2FRV - chains S and L; structure by X-ray diffraction, 2.54 A resolution.

Chain S:
Name: Periplasmic hydrogenase
From: Desulfovibrio gigas
Notes: EC 1.18.99.1
Reference sequence: P12943 (PHNS_DESGI); residues 1-264 here correspond to UniProt positions 25-288 (UniProt number = residue number + 24)
Amino-acid sequence (264 residues; each row starts with the number of its first residue):
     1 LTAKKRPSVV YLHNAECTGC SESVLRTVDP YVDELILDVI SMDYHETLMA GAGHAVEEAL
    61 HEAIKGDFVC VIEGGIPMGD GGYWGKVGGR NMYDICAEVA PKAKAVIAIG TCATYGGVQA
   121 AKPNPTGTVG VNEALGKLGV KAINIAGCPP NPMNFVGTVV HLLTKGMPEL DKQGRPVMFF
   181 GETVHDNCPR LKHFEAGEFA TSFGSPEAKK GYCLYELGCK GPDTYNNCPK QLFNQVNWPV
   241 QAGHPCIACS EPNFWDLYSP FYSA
Unresolved in the structure: 1-3
Differences from the reference sequence: conflict Val24 (Leu48 in P12943), Gly89 (Arg113 in P12943)

Chain L:
Name: Periplasmic hydrogenase
From: Desulfovibrio gigas
Notes: EC 1.18.99.1
Reference sequence: P12944 (PHNL_DESGI); residues 2-536 here correspond to UniProt positions 1-535 (UniProt number = residue number - 1)
Amino-acid sequence (536 residues; row label = number of the first residue in the row):
     1 MSEMQGNKIV VDPITRIEGH LRIEVEVEGG KIKNAWSMST LFRGLEMILK GRDPRDAQHF
    61 TQRACGVCTY VHALASVRAV DNCVGVKIPE NATLMRNLTM GAQYMHDHLV HFYHLHALDW
   121 VNVANALNAD PAKAARLAND LSPKKTTTES LKAVQAKVKA LVESGQLGIF TNAYFLGGHP
   181 AYVLPAEVDL IATAHYLEAL RVQVKAARAM AIFGAKNPHT QFTVVGGCTN YDSLRPERIA
   241 EFRKLYKEVR EFIEQVYITD LLAVAGFYKN WAGIGKTSNF LTCGEFPTDE YDLNSRYTPQ
   301 GVIWGNDLSK VDDFNPDLIE EHVKYSWYEG AGAHHPYKGV TKPKWTEFHG EDRYSWMKAP
   361 RYKGEAFEVG PLASVLVAYA KKHEPTVKAV DLVLKTLGVG PEALFSTLGR TAARGIQCLT
   421 AAQEVEVWLD KLEANVKAGK DDLYTDWQYP TESQGVGFVN APRGMLSHWI VQRGGKIENF
   481 QLVVPSTWNL GPRCAEGKLS AVEQALIGTP IADPKRPVEI LRTVHSYDPC IACGVH
Unresolved in the structure: 1-6
Differences from the reference sequence: conflict Lys144 (Arg143 in P12944), Gly332 (Asp331 in P12944), Leu482 (His481 in P12944), Gly497 (Arg496 in P12944)

Interface between chain S and chain L:
Pairs across the interface (167; chain S residue first):
  Lys4(S) - Ser164(L)
  Lys4(S) - Gly165(L)  hydrogen bond (side chain-backbone)
  Lys4(S) - Gln166(L)
  Lys5(S) - Gln166(L)  hydrogen bond (backbone-side chain)
  Arg6(S) - Leu161(L)
  Arg6(S) - Ser164(L)  hydrogen bond
  Arg6(S) - Gln166(L)  hydrogen bond (backbone-side chain)
  His13(S) - His20(L)
  Asn14(S) - His20(L)  hydrogen bond (backbone-side chain)
  Ala15(S) - Leu41(L)  hydrophobic
  Glu16(S) - Glu18(L)
  Glu16(S) - Arg43(L)
  Cys17(S) - Glu18(L)
  Cys17(S) - Arg43(L)
  Cys17(S) - Arg63(L)
  Cys17(S) - Cys65(L)
  Cys17(S) - Gly66(L)  hydrogen bond (backbone-backbone)
  Cys17(S) - His219(L)  hydrogen bond
  Thr18(S) - Glu18(L)  hydrogen bond
  Thr18(S) - Val67(L)
  Gly19(S) - Gly66(L)
  Gly19(S) - Pro218(L)
  Glu22(S) - Gly66(L)
  Glu22(S) - Val67(L)
  Glu22(S) - Pro218(L)
  Ser23(S) - Pro218(L)
  Leu25(S) - Gln203(L)  hydrogen bond (backbone-side chain)
  Leu25(S) - Val204(L)
  Arg26(S) - His106(L)  hydrogen bond
  Arg26(S) - Gln203(L)  hydrogen bond
  Arg26(S) - Ala207(L)
  Arg26(S) - Asn217(L)
  Arg26(S) - Pro218(L)
  Val28(S) - Val204(L)  hydrophobic
  Tyr31(S) - Arg201(L)
  Val32(S) - Leu200(L)  hydrophobic
  Asp33(S) - Arg201(L)  salt bridge
  Glu34(S) - Arg201(L)  salt bridge
  Ser41(S) - Gln166(L)  hydrogen bond
  Met42(S) - Gly168(L)
  Met42(S) - Ile169(L)  hydrogen bond (backbone-backbone)
  Asp43(S) - Gly168(L)
  Glu46(S) - Thr15(L)
  Glu46(S) - Arg16(L)  hydrogen bond (backbone-backbone)
  Glu46(S) - His20(L)  salt bridge
  Thr47(S) - Arg16(L)
  Thr47(S) - Ile17(L)
  Thr47(S) - Leu115(L)
  Leu48(S) - Arg16(L)
  Leu48(S) - Ile169(L)
  Met49(S) - Thr15(L)
  Met49(S) - Arg16(L)  hydrogen bond (backbone-side chain)
  Met49(S) - Gly168(L)
  Met49(S) - Ile169(L)
  Ala50(S) - Arg16(L)  hydrogen bond (backbone-side chain)
  Ala50(S) - Ile169(L)  hydrogen bond (backbone-backbone)
  Ala50(S) - Ala173(L)  hydrophobic
  Gly51(S) - Thr15(L)  hydrogen bond (backbone-side chain)
  Gly51(S) - Asn172(L)
  Gly51(S) - Ala173(L)
  Ala52(S) - Val11(L)  hydrophobic
  Ala52(S) - Pro13(L)
  Ala52(S) - Thr15(L)
  Ala52(S) - Tyr174(L)  hydrogen bond (backbone-side chain)
  Ala52(S) - Leu521(L)  hydrophobic
  Gly53(S) - Val11(L)
  Gly53(S) - Asp12(L)
  Gly53(S) - Pro13(L)  hydrogen bond (backbone-backbone)
  Ala55(S) - Asn172(L)  hydrogen bond (backbone-side chain)
  Val56(S) - Pro13(L)  hydrophobic
  Val56(S) - Thr15(L)
  Glu57(S) - Pro13(L)
  Ala59(S) - Asn172(L)
  Tyr83(S) - Trp345(L)
  Trp84(S) - Thr40(L)
  Trp84(S) - Leu41(L)
  Trp84(S) - Phe42(L)  hydrogen bond (backbone-backbone)
  Trp84(S) - Pro343(L)  hydrophobic
  Trp84(S) - Trp356(L)  hydrophobic
  Gly85(S) - Thr40(L)
  Gly85(S) - Leu41(L)
  Lys86(S) - His20(L)
  Lys86(S) - Thr40(L)  hydrogen bond (backbone-side chain)
  Lys86(S) - Trp345(L)
  Lys86(S) - Phe348(L)
  Val87(S) - Asp12(L)
  Val87(S) - His20(L)
  Gly88(S) - Asp12(L)  hydrogen bond (backbone-side chain)
  Met92(S) - His20(L)
  Val118(S) - Ile48(L)
  Gln119(S) - Arg43(L)
  Gln119(S) - Ile48(L)
  Ala121(S) - Ile48(L)
  Ala121(S) - Arg52(L)
  Ala121(S) - Phe60(L)  hydrophobic
  Lys122(S) - Ile48(L)
  Lys122(S) - Arg52(L)  hydrogen bond (backbone-side chain)
  Pro123(S) - Met47(L)
  Pro123(S) - Ile48(L)
  Pro125(S) - Gly44(L)
  Pro125(S) - Met47(L)  hydrophobic
  Pro125(S) - Ile48(L)
  Thr126(S) - Phe42(L)
  Thr126(S) - Arg43(L)
  Cys148(S) - Arg63(L)  hydrogen bond (backbone-side chain)
  Cys148(S) - His219(L)
  Pro149(S) - Pro218(L)
  Pro149(S) - His219(L)
  Phe203(S) - Arg55(L)
  Phe203(S) - Val224(L)  hydrophobic
  Phe203(S) - Thr229(L)
  Phe203(S) - Tyr231(L)  hydrogen bond (backbone-side chain)
  Phe203(S) - Tyr444(L)  hydrophobic
  Gly204(S) - Tyr231(L)
  Gly204(S) - Tyr444(L)
  Ala208(S) - Tyr231(L)
  Lys209(S) - Tyr231(L)
  Lys209(S) - Asp441(L)  salt bridge
  Lys209(S) - Asp442(L)  salt bridge
  Phe233(S) - Lys216(L)
  Asn234(S) - Ala207(L)
  Asn234(S) - Arg208(L)  hydrogen bond (backbone-side chain)
  Asn234(S) - Ala211(L)
  Asn234(S) - Lys216(L)
  Asn234(S) - Asn217(L)  hydrogen bond (side chain-backbone)
  Gln235(S) - Arg208(L)
  Val236(S) - Arg208(L)
  Val236(S) - Ala211(L)  hydrophobic
  Val236(S) - Ile212(L)  hydrophobic
  Val236(S) - Arg238(L)  hydrogen bond (backbone-side chain)
  Val236(S) - Glu241(L)
  Asn237(S) - Ala211(L)  hydrogen bond (side chain-backbone)
  Asn237(S) - Ile212(L)  hydrogen bond (side chain-backbone)
  Asn237(S) - Ala215(L)
  Asn237(S) - Arg238(L)
  Trp238(S) - Ala215(L)  hydrogen bond (backbone-backbone)
  Pro239(S) - Ala215(L)  hydrophobic
  Pro239(S) - Lys216(L)
  Pro239(S) - Gln221(L)
  Gln241(S) - Asp232(L)
  Gln241(S) - Arg238(L)
  Ala242(S) - Ala215(L)  hydrophobic
  Ala242(S) - Thr229(L)  hydrogen bond (backbone-side chain)
  Ala242(S) - Asn230(L)  hydrogen bond (backbone-backbone)
  Gly243(S) - Thr229(L)
  His244(S) - His59(L)
  His244(S) - Gln221(L)
  His244(S) - Thr223(L)
  His244(S) - Thr229(L)
  Pro245(S) - Gln221(L)  hydrogen bond (backbone-side chain)
  Ile247(S) - Gln221(L)
  Trp255(S) - Arg52(L)
  Trp255(S) - His59(L)
  Trp255(S) - Phe60(L)
  Trp255(S) - Arg63(L)
  Asp256(S) - Arg52(L)  salt bridge
  Ser259(S) - Arg52(L)
  Ser259(S) - Asp56(L)
  Pro260(S) - Asp53(L)
  Pro260(S) - Asp56(L)
  Phe261(S) - Asp56(L)  hydrogen bond (backbone-side chain)
  Phe261(S) - His59(L)
  Tyr262(S) - Arg55(L)
  Tyr262(S) - Gln58(L)  hydrogen bond
  Tyr262(S) - His59(L)  hydrogen bond
  Tyr262(S) - Thr223(L)
  Tyr262(S) - Val224(L)
Interface residues without a listed pair, chain S (82 interface residues in all): Thr27, Leu37, Tyr44, His45, His54, Glu58, Gly89, Ser202, Cys246
Interface residues without a listed pair, chain L (80 interface residues in all): Val10, Gly19, Arg22, Leu45, Ala64, Leu118, Phe170, Thr171, Phe175, Leu197, Phe222, Asp446, Ala532

In short:
Chain S and chain L form an interface of 82 and 80 residues respectively, with 39 hydrogen bonds and 6 salt
bridges. Polar pairs include Asp33(S)-Arg201(L), Glu34(S)-Arg201(L) and Glu46(S)-His20(L).
Chain S is Periplasmic hydrogenase and chain L is Periplasmic hydrogenase, both from Desulfovibrio gigas; the
structure, Crystal structure of the oxidized form of Ni-Fe hydrogenase, was determined by X-ray diffraction.
